PDB entry 5W5V | X-ray diffraction, 3.65 A resolution | chain A

[Chain A]
Name: Serine/threonine-protein kinase TBK1
Organism: Homo sapiens
Notes: EC 2.7.11.1
UniProt: Q9UHD2 (TBK1_HUMAN); residue numbers follow UniProt; this construct covers 1-657
Sequence (660 residues; numbered -2 to 657; the number before each row is that of its first residue; numbers below 1 keep their minus sign (Ser-2 is residue -2)):
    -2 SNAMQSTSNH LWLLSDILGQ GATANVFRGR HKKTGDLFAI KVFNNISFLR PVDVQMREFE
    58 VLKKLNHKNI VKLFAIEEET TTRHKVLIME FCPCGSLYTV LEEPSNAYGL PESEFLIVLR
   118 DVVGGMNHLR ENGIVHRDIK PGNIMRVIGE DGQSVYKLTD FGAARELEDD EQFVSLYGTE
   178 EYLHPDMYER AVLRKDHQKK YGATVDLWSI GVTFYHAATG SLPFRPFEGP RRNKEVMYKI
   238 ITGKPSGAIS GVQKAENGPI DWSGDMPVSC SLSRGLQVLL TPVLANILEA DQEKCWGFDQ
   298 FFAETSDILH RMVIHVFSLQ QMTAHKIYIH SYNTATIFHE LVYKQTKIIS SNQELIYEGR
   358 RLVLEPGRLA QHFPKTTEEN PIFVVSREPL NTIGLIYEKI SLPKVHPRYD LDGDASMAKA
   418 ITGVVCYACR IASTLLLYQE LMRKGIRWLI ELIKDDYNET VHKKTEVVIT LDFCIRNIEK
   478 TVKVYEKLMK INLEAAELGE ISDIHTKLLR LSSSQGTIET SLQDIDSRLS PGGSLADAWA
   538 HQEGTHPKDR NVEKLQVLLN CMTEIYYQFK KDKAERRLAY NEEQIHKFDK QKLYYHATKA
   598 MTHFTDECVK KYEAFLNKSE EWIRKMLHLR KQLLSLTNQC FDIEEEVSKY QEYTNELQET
Not modelled in the structure: -2 to 0, 16-19, 41-48, 160-176, 188-199, 286-287, 482-496
Construct notes: expression tag (-2 to 0)
Glycans and other covalent adducts: covalent link Lys584-Glu649
Ligand contacts: ANW (2-amino-7-(1-methylethyl)-5-oxo-5H-chromeno[2,3-b]pyridine-3-carboxylic acid): Leu15, Val23, Ala36, Val68, Met86, Glu87, Phe88, Cys89, Pro90, Cys91, Gly92, Thr96, Met142, Thr156
Curated features (UniProtKB/Swiss-Prot):
  - active site: Asp135 (Proton acceptor)
  - binding site (ATP): Leu15 to Val23, Lys38
  - modified residue: Ser172 (Phosphoserine), Lys607 (N6-methyllysine)
  - cross-link (Glycyl lysine isopeptide (Lys-Gly)): Lys30 (interchain with G-Cter in ubiquitin), Lys401 (interchain with G-Cter in ubiquitin)
  - natural variant: Phe24 (F24S: Loss of IFNB induction), Arg47 (R47H: In FTDALS4), Asp50 (D50A: In IIAE8), Tyr105 (Y105C: In FTDALS4), Val152 (V152L: No effect on IFNB induction), Gly159 (G159A: In IIAE8), Ile207 (I207V: In IIAE8; uncertain significance), Tyr212 (Y212D: In AIARV), Asp296 (D296H: In a breast pleomorphic lobular carcinoma sample), Ile305 (I305T: In FTDALS4), Leu306 (L306I: In FTDALS4; uncertain significance), Arg308 (R308Q: In FTDALS4), 14 further natural variant entries in UniProt
  - mutagenesis: Lys30 (K30R: Decreases ubiquitination. Abolishes ubiquitination, phosphorylation and kinase activity; when associated with R-401), Asp33 (D33A: Decreases phosphorylation and kinase activity), Lys38 (K38A: Loss of kinase activity), Asp135 (D135N: Loss of kinase activity), Ser172 (S172A: Loss of kinase activity. No effect on dimerization. Loss of USP38-mediated degradation; S172E: Decreased kinase activity), Leu316 (L316E: Decreases kinase activity. No effect on phosphorylation), Tyr325 (Y325E: Abolishes phosphorylation and kinase activity), Glu355 (E355R: Decreases phosphorylation and kinase activity. Abolishes dimerization; when associated with A-357 or R-448), Arg357 (R357A: Decreases phosphorylation and kinase activity. Abolishes dimerization; when associated with R-355), Lys401 (K401R: Decreases ubiquitination. Abolishes ubiquitination, phosphorylation and kinase activity; when associated with R-30), Glu448 (E448R: Decreases phosphorylation and kinase activity. Abolishes dimerization; when associated with R-355), His459 (H459E: Abolishes dimerization and decreases kinase activity but no effect on phosphorylation; when associated with E-466 and E-470), 11 further mutagenesis entries in UniProt
From the paper describing this entry:
  - binding site for ANW: Leu15, Glu87, Cys89, Thr156
  - mutagenesis - T156A: decreased binding to ANW
  - mutagenesis - T156A: increased binding to 11
  - mutagenesis - K38A: decreased stability in response to ANW
  - mutagenesis - K38A: abolished catalytic activity (proposed by the authors, not directly observed)
  - mutagenesis - K38A: increased expression (proposed by the authors, not directly observed)
  - conformationally variable residues (order/disorder transition): Leu15 to Ala19
  - post-translational modification sites: Ser172
  - mutagenesis - M86L: abolished expression

[Overview]
Ligands of chain A: compound ANW. From UniProt: active-site residue Asp135, 10 ATP-binding residues and 23
mutagenesis sites. From the paper: a binding site for ANW at Leu15, Glu87 and Cys89 among others; T156A
reduces binding to ANW; 3 substitutions were tested in all.
Chain A is Serine/threonine-protein kinase TBK1 (Homo sapiens); the structure, TBK1 co-crystal structure with
amlexanox, was determined by X-ray diffraction together with 6BNY, 6BOD and 6BOE from the same study.
